Entry 8J80 (electron microscopy, 2.68 A resolution); this record covers chains B and D of the 6 polymer chains in the assembly.

== Chain B ==
Protein: Zinc transporter 7
From: Homo sapiens
UniProtKB: Q8NEW0 (ZNT7_HUMAN); residue numbers follow UniProt; this construct covers 1-376
Sequence (390 residues; numbered -13 to 376; the number before each row is that of its first residue; numbers below 1 keep their minus sign (Met-13 is residue -13)):
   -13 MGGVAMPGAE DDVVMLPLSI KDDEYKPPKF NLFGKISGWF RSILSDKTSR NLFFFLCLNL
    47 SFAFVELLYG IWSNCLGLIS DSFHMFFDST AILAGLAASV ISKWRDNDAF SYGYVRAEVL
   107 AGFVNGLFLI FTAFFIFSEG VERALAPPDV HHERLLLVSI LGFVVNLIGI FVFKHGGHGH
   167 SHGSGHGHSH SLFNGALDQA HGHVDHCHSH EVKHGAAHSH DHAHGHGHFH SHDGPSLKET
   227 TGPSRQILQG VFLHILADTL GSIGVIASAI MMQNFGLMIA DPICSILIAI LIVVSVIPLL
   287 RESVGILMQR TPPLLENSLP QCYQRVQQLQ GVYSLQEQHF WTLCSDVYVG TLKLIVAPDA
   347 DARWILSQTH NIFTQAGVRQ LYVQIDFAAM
Not modelled in the structure: -13 to 21, 166-232
Sequence notes: initiating methionine (-13); expression tag (-12 to 0)
Ion coordination: Zn2+: His70, Asp74, His164, Asp244
Reported in the primary citation:
  - Zn2+ coordination: His70, Asp74, Asp244

== Chain D ==
Protein: Light chain of YN7114-08 Fab
From: Mus musculus
Notes: antibody fragment or engineered binder
Sequence (218 residues; row label = number of the first residue in the row):
     1 DIVLTQSPAS LAVSLRRRAT ISCRASESVD GYGHSFMHWY QQKSGQPPKL LIYRASNLES
    61 GVPARFSGSG SRTDFTLTID PVEADDAATY YCQQSNEDPY TFGSGTKLEI KRADAAPTVS
   121 IFPPSSEQLT SGGASVVCFL NNFYPKDINV KWKIDGSERQ NGVLNSWTDQ DSKDSTYSMS
   181 STLTLTKDEY ERHNSYTCEA THKTSTSPIV KSFNRNEC
Not modelled in the structure: 216-218
Disulfides: Cys23-Cys92, Cys138-Cys198

== Chain B / chain D interface ==
Contacting residue pairs (13):
  Gln316(B) - Asp98(D)
  Gln316(B) - Tyr100(D)
  Arg349(B) - His34(D)
  Arg349(B) - Phe36(D)
  Arg349(B) - Arg54(D)
  Trp350(B) - Phe36(D)  hydrophobic
  Trp350(B) - Ser95(D)  hydrogen bond (side chain-backbone)
  Trp350(B) - Asn96(D)  hydrogen bond (side chain-backbone)
  Ser353(B) - Gly31(D)
  Ser353(B) - Phe36(D)
  Gln354(B) - Asn96(D)
  Gln354(B) - Glu97(D)  hydrogen bond
  His356(B) - Tyr32(D)
Other interface residues (no listed pair), chain B (7 interface residues in all): Asp347

== In short ==
Chain B and chain D form an interface of 7 and 10 residues respectively; the contacts include 3 hydrogen
bonds. Polar pairs include Trp350(B)-Ser95(D), Trp350(B)-Asn96(D) and Gln354(B)-Glu97(D). His70(B), Asp74(B),
His164(B) and Asp244(B) form the Zn2+ site. From the paper: Zn2+ coordination by His70(B), Asp74(B) and
Asp244(B).
Chain B is Zinc transporter 7 (Homo sapiens) and chain D is Light chain of YN7114-08 Fab (Mus musculus); the
structure, Cryo-EM structure of hZnT7-Fab complex in zinc state 1, was determined by electron microscopy
together with 8J7T, 8J7U, 8J7V, 8J7W, 8J7X and 8J7Y from the same study.
